PDB entry 8QLF | X-ray diffraction, 1.71 A resolution | chain A

[Chain A]
Name: Bacteriorhodopsin-like protein
Reference sequence: A0A1H1XA63 (A0A1H1XA63_9SPHN); residue numbers follow UniProt; this construct covers 1-283
Chain sequence (283 residues; each row starts with the number of its first residue):
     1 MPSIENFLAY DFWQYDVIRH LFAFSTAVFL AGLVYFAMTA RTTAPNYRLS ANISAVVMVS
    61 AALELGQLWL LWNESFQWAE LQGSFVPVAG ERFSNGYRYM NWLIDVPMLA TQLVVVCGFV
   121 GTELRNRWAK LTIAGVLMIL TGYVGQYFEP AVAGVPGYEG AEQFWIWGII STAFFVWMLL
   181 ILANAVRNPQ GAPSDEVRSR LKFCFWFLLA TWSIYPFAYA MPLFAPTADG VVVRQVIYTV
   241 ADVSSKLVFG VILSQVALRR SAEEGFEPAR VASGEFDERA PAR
Not modelled in the structure: 273-283
Modified / non-standard residues: Lys-246 (n~6~-[(2Z,4E,6E,8E)-3,7-dimethyl-9-(2,6,6-trimethylcyclohex-1-en-1-yl)nona-2,4,6,8-tetraenyl]lysine; LYR)
Ligand contacts:
  - eicosane (LFA), molecule 1: Trp-13, Val-17, Val-232, Val-233, Val-236
  - eicosane (LFA), molecule 2: Phe-24, Val-243, Leu-247, Val-248, Val-251, Ile-252
  - eicosane (LFA), molecule 3: Phe-24, Phe-203, Phe-207, Val-236, Thr-239, Val-240, Val-243, Val-248, Ile-252
  - eicosane (LFA), molecule 4: Val-28, Ala-31, Gly-32, Tyr-35, Leu-247, Val-251, Gln-255
  - eicosane (LFA), molecule 5: Leu-30, Leu-33, Val-34, Ala-37, Met-38, Arg-41, Val-59, Leu-63
  - eicosane (LFA), molecule 6: Ala-31, Val-34, Tyr-35, Met-38
  - eicosane (LFA), molecule 7: Ala-62, Leu-63, Gly-66, Gln-67, Leu-70, Leu-71
  - eicosane (LFA), molecule 8: Trp-128, Ala-129, Thr-132, Ile-133, Val-136, Leu-137, Leu-140
  - eicosane (LFA), molecule 9: Leu-137, Leu-140, Thr-141, Val-144, Trp-167, Phe-174
  - eicosane (LFA), molecule 10: Leu-140, Tyr-143, Val-144, Tyr-147, Phe-148
  - eicosane (LFA), molecule 11: Trp-165, Gly-168, Ile-169, Thr-172, Pro-216, Tyr-219
  - eicosane (LFA), molecule 12: Ile-169, Thr-172, Ala-173, Val-176, Leu-180
  - eicosane (LFA), molecule 13: Phe-207, Ala-210, Thr-211, Ile-214, Val-240, Ser-244
  - eicosane (LFA), molecule 14: Ile-214, Val-236, Ile-237, Val-240
What the authors report for this chain:
  - contacts within the chain: Glu-64/Asp-105 (hydrogen bond)

[Summary]
Chain A binds 14 copies of eicosane. From the paper: contacts within the chain involving Glu-64 and Asp-105.
Chain A is Bacteriorhodopsin-like protein; the structure, Crystal structure of the light-driven sodium pump
ErNaR in the monomeric form at pH 8.8, was determined by X-ray diffraction together with 8QQZ and 8QR0 from
the same study.
